1GEK - chain A; structure by X-ray diffraction, 1.70 A resolution.

[Chain A]
Molecule: Cytochrome P450CAM
Source organism: Pseudomonas putida
Notes: EC 1.14.15.1
UniProtKB: P00183 (CPXA_PSEPU); residues 0-414 here correspond to UniProt positions 1-415 (UniProt number = residue number + 1)
Chain sequence (415 residues; each row starts with the number of its first residue; numbering starts at 0):
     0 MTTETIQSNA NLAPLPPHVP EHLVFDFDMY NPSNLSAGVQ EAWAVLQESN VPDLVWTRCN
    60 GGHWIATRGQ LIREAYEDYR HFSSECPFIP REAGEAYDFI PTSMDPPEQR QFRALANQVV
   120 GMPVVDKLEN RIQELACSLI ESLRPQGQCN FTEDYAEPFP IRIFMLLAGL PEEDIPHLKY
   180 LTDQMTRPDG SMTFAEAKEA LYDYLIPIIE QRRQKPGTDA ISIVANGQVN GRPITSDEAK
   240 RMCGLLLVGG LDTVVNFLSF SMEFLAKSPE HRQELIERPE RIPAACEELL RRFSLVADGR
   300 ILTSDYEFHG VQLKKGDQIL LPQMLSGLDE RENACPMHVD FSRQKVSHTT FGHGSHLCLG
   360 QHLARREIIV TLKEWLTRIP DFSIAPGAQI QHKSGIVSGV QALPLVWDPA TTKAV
Unresolved in the structure: 0-8
Metal / ion sites: heme Fe: Cys357 (together with N-butyl isocyanide)
Residues lining bound ligands:
  - heme (HEM): Tyr75, Pro100, Thr101, Arg112, Val119, Phe163, Leu244, Leu245, Gly248, Gly249, Thr252, Val253, Phe256, Leu289, Leu294, Val295, Asp297, Arg299, Gln322, Thr349, Phe350, Gly351, Ser354, His355, Leu356, Cys357, Leu358, Gly359, Leu362, Ala363
  - N-butyl isocyanide (NBN): Phe87, Leu244, Val247, Gly248, Thr252, Val295, Asp297, Cys357, Ile395
Curated features (UniProtKB/Swiss-Prot):
  - binding site (heme): Cys357

[In short]
Chain A binds heme and N-butyl isocyanide. Curated annotation (UniProt) lists heme-binding residue Cys357.
Chain A is Cytochrome P450CAM (Pseudomonas putida); the structure, Structural characterization of
N-butyl-isocyanide complexes of cytochromes P450NOR and P450CAM, was determined by X-ray diffraction (same
publication as 1GEM).
